PDB entry 1TOK | X-ray diffraction, 1.85 A resolution | chains A and B

[Chain A (and B)]
Protein: Aspartate aminotransferase
Organism: Escherichia coli
Notes: EC 2.6.1.1; chain B of this document is another copy of the same molecule, construct and numbering; everything in this record applies to it too
UniProt: P00509 (AAT_ECOLI); residues 5-400 here correspond to UniProt positions 1-396 (UniProt number = residue number - 4)
Amino-acid sequence (396 residues; each row starts with the number of its first residue; note: 9 numbers in that range are skipped by the numbering (no residue carries them; nothing is unmodelled there)):
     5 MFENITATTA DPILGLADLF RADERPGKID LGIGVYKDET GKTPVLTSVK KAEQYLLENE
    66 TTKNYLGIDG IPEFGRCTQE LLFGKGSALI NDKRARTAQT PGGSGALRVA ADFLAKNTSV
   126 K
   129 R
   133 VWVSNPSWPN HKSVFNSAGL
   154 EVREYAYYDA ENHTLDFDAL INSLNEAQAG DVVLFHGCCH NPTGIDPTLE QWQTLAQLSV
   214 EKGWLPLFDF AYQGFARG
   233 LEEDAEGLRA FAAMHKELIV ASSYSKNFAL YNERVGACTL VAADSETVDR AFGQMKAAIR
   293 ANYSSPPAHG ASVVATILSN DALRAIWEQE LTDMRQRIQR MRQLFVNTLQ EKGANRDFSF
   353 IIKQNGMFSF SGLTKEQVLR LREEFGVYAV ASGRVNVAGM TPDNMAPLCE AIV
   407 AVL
Modified positions: K258 ((2S)-2-amino-6-[[3-hydroxy-2-methyl-5-(phosphonooxymethyl)pyridin-4-yl]methylideneamino]hexanoic acid; LLP)
Differences from the reference sequence: engineered mutation T12 (Ala8 in P00509), T13 (Pro9 in P00509), D34 (Asn30 in P00509), S109 (Thr104 in P00509), A261 (Gly249 in P00509), G285 (Ser273 in P00509), S297 (Asn285 in P00509); modified residue (258)
Small-molecule neighbours:
  - maleic acid (MAE), molecule 1: I17, L18, G36, I37, G38, W140, N194, Y225, K258, F360, R386
  - maleic acid (MAE), molecule 2: Y70, R292, S296
Curated features (UniProtKB/Swiss-Prot):
  - binding site (L-aspartate): G38, W134

[How chain A and chain B interact]
Contacting residue pairs (158; chain A residue first):
  M5(A) - T123(B)
  M5(A) - S124(B)
  M5(A) - V125(B)
  M5(A) - G183(B)
  M5(A) - E249(B)  hydrogen bond (backbone-side chain)
  F6(A) - F118(B)  hydrophobic
  F6(A) - L218(B)  hydrophobic
  F6(A) - E249(B)  hydrogen bond (backbone-side chain)
  F6(A) - L272(B)  hydrophobic
  F6(A) - V273(B)
  F6(A) - T279(B)
  F6(A) - R282(B)
  E7(A) - E249(B)
  E7(A) - R282(B)  hydrogen bond (backbone-side chain)
  I9(A) - F118(B)  hydrophobic
  I9(A) - N122(B)
  I9(A) - R282(B)  hydrogen bond (backbone-side chain)
  I9(A) - A283(B)  hydrophobic
  I9(A) - Q286(B)
  T10(A) - Q286(B)  hydrogen bond (backbone-side chain)
  T12(A) - G285(B)
  T12(A) - Q286(B)
  D15(A) - R292(B)  salt bridge
  L18(A) - I73(B)  hydrophobic
  L18(A) - R292(B)
  L18(A) - S296(B)
  I37(A) - Y70(B)  hydrophobic
  V39(A) - N69(B)
  V39(A) - Y70(B)  hydrophobic
  K41(A) - N69(B)
  T47(A) - T66(B)
  T47(A) - T67(B)  hydrogen bond (backbone-side chain)
  P48(A) - T66(B)
  V49(A) - T66(B)
  V49(A) - T67(B)
  K54(A) - L61(B)  hydrogen bond (side chain-backbone)
  K54(A) - E64(B)  hydrogen bond (side chain-backbone)
  E57(A) - L61(B)
  E57(A) - K68(B)  salt bridge
  Q58(A) - L61(B)
  L60(A) - K54(B)
  L61(A) - K54(B)  hydrogen bond (backbone-side chain)
  L61(A) - E57(B)
  L61(A) - Q58(B)
  L61(A) - L61(B)  hydrophobic
  E64(A) - K54(B)  hydrogen bond (backbone-side chain)
  T66(A) - T47(B)
  T66(A) - P48(B)
  T66(A) - V49(B)
  T67(A) - T47(B)  hydrogen bond (side chain-backbone)
  T67(A) - V49(B)
  K68(A) - E57(B)  salt bridge
  K68(A) - A261(B)
  K68(A) - L262(B)
  K68(A) - Y263(B)
  K68(A) - N264(B)  hydrogen bond (backbone-backbone)
  K68(A) - E265(B)  salt bridge
  N69(A) - V39(B)
  N69(A) - N264(B)  hydrogen bond (backbone-side chain)
  Y70(A) - I37(B)  hydrophobic
  Y70(A) - V39(B)  hydrophobic
  Y70(A) - S257(B)
  Y70(A) - K258(B)
  Y70(A) - Y263(B)  hydrophobic
  Y70(A) - N264(B)
  Y70(A) - R266(B)
  L71(A) - N264(B)
  I73(A) - L18(B)  hydrophobic
  P106(A) - Y295(B)
  S109(A) - N294(B)
  S109(A) - Y295(B)
  S109(A) - S296(B)
  G110(A) - N294(B)
  G110(A) - Y295(B)
  R113(A) - R113(B)
  R113(A) - D117(B)  salt bridge
  R113(A) - A293(B)  hydrogen bond (side chain-backbone)
  R113(A) - N294(B)
  D117(A) - R113(B)  salt bridge
  F118(A) - F6(B)  hydrophobic
  F118(A) - I9(B)  hydrophobic
  L119(A) - F6(B)  hydrophobic
  K121(A) - S149(B)  hydrogen bond (side chain-backbone)
  N122(A) - I9(B)
  T123(A) - M5(B)
  V125(A) - M5(B)  hydrophobic
  W140(A) - R292(B)
  N142(A) - R292(B)  hydrogen bond (side chain-backbone)
  S145(A) - A293(B)
  V146(A) - A293(B)
  S149(A) - A293(B)
  G183(A) - M5(B)
  L218(A) - F6(B)  hydrophobic
  E249(A) - M5(B)  hydrogen bond (side chain-backbone)
  E249(A) - F6(B)  hydrogen bond (side chain-backbone)
  E249(A) - E7(B)
  S257(A) - Y70(B)
  K258(A) - Y70(B)
  A261(A) - K68(B)
  L262(A) - K68(B)
  Y263(A) - K68(B)
  Y263(A) - Y70(B)  hydrophobic
  N264(A) - K68(B)  hydrogen bond (backbone-backbone)
  N264(A) - N69(B)
  N264(A) - Y70(B)
  N264(A) - L71(B)
  N264(A) - P298(B)
  N264(A) - P299(B)
  N264(A) - A300(B)  hydrogen bond (backbone-backbone)
  E265(A) - K68(B)  salt bridge
  E265(A) - P299(B)
  E265(A) - A300(B)
  E265(A) - H301(B)  hydrogen bond (side chain-backbone)
  R266(A) - Y70(B)
  R266(A) - Y295(B)  hydrogen bond (side chain-backbone)
  R266(A) - S297(B)  hydrogen bond (side chain-backbone)
  R266(A) - P298(B)
  R266(A) - P299(B)
  L272(A) - F6(B)  hydrophobic
  V273(A) - F6(B)
  T279(A) - F6(B)
  T279(A) - E7(B)
  R282(A) - I9(B)
  R282(A) - A11(B)
  A283(A) - I9(B)  hydrophobic
  G285(A) - T12(B)
  Q286(A) - I9(B)
  Q286(A) - T10(B)  hydrogen bond (side chain-backbone)
  Q286(A) - T12(B)
  R292(A) - D15(B)  salt bridge
  R292(A) - L18(B)
  R292(A) - W140(B)
  R292(A) - N142(B)  hydrogen bond (backbone-side chain)
  A293(A) - R113(B)  hydrogen bond (backbone-side chain)
  A293(A) - S145(B)
  A293(A) - V146(B)
  A293(A) - S149(B)
  N294(A) - S109(B)
  N294(A) - G110(B)
  N294(A) - R113(B)
  N294(A) - N294(B)
  Y295(A) - P106(B)  hydrophobic
  Y295(A) - S109(B)
  Y295(A) - R266(B)  hydrogen bond (backbone-side chain)
  S296(A) - S109(B)  hydrogen bond
  S296(A) - N142(B)  hydrogen bond
  S296(A) - R266(B)
  S297(A) - R266(B)  hydrogen bond (backbone-side chain)
  P298(A) - N264(B)
  P298(A) - R266(B)
  P299(A) - N264(B)
  P299(A) - E265(B)
  P299(A) - R266(B)
  P299(A) - P299(B)  hydrophobic
  A300(A) - N264(B)  hydrogen bond (backbone-backbone)
  A300(A) - E265(B)
  H301(A) - E265(B)  hydrogen bond (backbone-side chain)
  H301(A) - H301(B)
Interface residues without a listed pair, chain A (80 interface residues in all): N8, A11, I17, G38, L250, I251, A274, A289, A290
Interface residues without a listed pair, chain B (76 interface residues in all): I17, G38, L60, L119, L250, I251, A274

[Overview]
80 residues of chain A and 76 residues of chain B are in contact, with 32 hydrogen bonds and 8 salt bridges.
Among the polar pairs are D15(A)-R292(B), E57(A)-K68(B) and K68(A)-E265(B). Chain A binds maleic acid.
Both chains are Aspartate aminotransferase (Escherichia coli). Entry 1TOK (Maleic acid-bound structure of
SRHEPT mutant of E. coli aspartate aminotransferase) was determined by X-ray diffraction (same publication as
1TOE, 1TOG, 1TOI and 1TOJ).
